Entry 9FVE (X-ray diffraction, 2.81 A resolution); this record covers chains D and G of the 24 polymer chains in the assembly.

== Chain D ==
Protein: VHH_VcP#2
Source organism: Vicugna pacos
Sequence (123 residues; numbered -1 to 121; the number before each row is that of its first residue; numbers below 1 keep their minus sign (Gly-1 is residue -1)):
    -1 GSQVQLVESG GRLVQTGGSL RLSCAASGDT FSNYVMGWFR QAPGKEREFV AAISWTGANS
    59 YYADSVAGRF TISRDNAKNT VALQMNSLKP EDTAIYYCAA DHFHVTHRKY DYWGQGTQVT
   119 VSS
Not modelled in the structure: -1 to 0
Disulfides: Cys22-Cys96

== Chain G ==
Protein: Sialic acid-binding periplasmic protein SiaP
Source organism: Vicugna pacos
UniProt: Q9KR64 (SIAP_VIBCH); residues 0-299 here correspond to UniProt positions 22-321 (UniProt number = residue number + 22)
Sequence (303 residues; each row starts with the number of its first residue; numbers below 1 keep their minus sign (Gly-3 is residue -3)):
    -3 GAMGATTLKM GMQASVGSVE YNSAKMLADT LEEMSQGEIK LALYPSAQLG DDRAMLQQLT
    57 LGDLDITYAE FGRMGLAIPR AEAVMLPYVA KDFDHLRRMF ESDFGQGVRD EMLQKFNWRA
   117 LDTWYNGTRE TTSNRPLNSI EDFKGLKLRV PNAKQNLNYA KLSGASPTPM SFSEVYLALQ
   177 TNAVDGQENP LPTIKTMKFY EVQKNLAMTH HIVNDQMVII SESTWQKLSD TDKDIIQKAV
   237 QKVGDAHTQT VKTQEAELVS FFKSEGINVT YPDLEPFREA MQPLYKEFDS NIGQPIVSKL
   297 AAM
Not modelled in the structure: -3 to 0
Construct notes: expression tag (-3 to -1); conflict Gly0 (Ala22 in Q9KR64); engineered mutation Ala73 (Trp95 in Q9KR64)
Small-molecule neighbours: N-acetyl-beta-neuraminic acid (SLB): Gln9, Asp48, Tyr64, Ala65, Glu66, Arg69, Met81, Arg125, Arg145, Pro147, Ala149, Asn152, Phe168, Glu184, Asn185, Asn210, Gln212

== Interface between chain D and chain G ==
Pairs across the interface - 5 pairs, chain D then chain G:
  Gln39(D) - Ser294(G)  hydrogen bond
  Gly42(D) - Gln278(G)  hydrogen bond (backbone-side chain)
  Gly42(D) - Asp285(G)
  Lys43(D) - Lys282(G)
  Glu44(D) - Gln278(G)

== Summary ==
The chain D/chain G interface involves 4 residues from each chain; the contacts include 2 hydrogen bonds.
Polar contacts include Gln39(D)-Ser294(G) and Gly42(D)-Gln278(G). Ligands of chain G: N-acetyl-beta-neuraminic
acid.
Here chain D is VHH_VcP#2 and chain G is Sialic acid-binding periplasmic protein SiaP, both from Vicugna
pacos. Entry 9FVE (Crystal structure of VcSiaP W73A mutant in complex with sialic acid and a VHH antibody
(VHH_VcP#2)) was determined by X-ray diffraction (same publication as 9FVB).
